Entry 7T4G (electron microscopy, 3.70 A resolution); this record covers chains A and H of the 12 polymer chains in the assembly.

Chain A:
Name: Envelope glycoprotein gp120
Organism: Simian immunodeficiency virus
UniProtKB: A0A5C0E975 (A0A5C0E975_SIV); numbering as in UniProt (aligned over 1-525)
Sequence (527 residues; numbered 1 to 527; the number before each row is that of its first residue):
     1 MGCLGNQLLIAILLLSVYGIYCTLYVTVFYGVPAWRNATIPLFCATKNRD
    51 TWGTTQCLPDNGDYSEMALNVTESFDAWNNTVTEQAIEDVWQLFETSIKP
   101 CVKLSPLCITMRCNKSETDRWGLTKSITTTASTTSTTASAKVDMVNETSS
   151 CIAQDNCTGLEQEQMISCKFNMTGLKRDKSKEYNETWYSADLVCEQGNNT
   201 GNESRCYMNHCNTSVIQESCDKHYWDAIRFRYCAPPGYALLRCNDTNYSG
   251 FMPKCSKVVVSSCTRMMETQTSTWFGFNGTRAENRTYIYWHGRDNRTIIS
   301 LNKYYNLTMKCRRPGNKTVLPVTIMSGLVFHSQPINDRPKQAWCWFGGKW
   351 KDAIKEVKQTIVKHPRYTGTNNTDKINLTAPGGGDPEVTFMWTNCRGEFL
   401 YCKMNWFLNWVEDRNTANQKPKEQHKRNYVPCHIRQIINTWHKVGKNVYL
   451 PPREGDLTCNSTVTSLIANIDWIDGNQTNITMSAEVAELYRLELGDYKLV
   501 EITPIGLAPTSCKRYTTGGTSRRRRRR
Disordered / not traced: 1-22, 516-527
Disulfides: Cys101-Cys220, Cys113-Cys168, Cys194-Cys206, Cys233-Cys263, Cys243-Cys255, Cys311-Cys344, Cys395-Cys459, Cys402-Cys432
Glycans and other covalent adducts: glycan linked to Asn37, Asn146, Asn156, Asn212, Asn278, Asn371; N-acetylglucosamine (NAG) linked to Asn70, Asn79, Asn114, Asn171, Asn184, Asn198, Asn202, Asn244, Asn284, Asn295, Asn306, Asn316, Asn377, Asn460, Asn476, Asn479
Sequence notes: engineered mutation Ser180 (Lys in A0A5C0E975); conflict Ser511 (Asp in A0A5C0E975), Cys512 (Val in A0A5C0E975), Arg523 (Asn in A0A5C0E975); expression tag (526-527)
From the paper describing this entry:
  - mutagenesis - K180S: increased binding to PGT145 (citing earlier work)

Chain H:
Name: K11 IgG heavy chain
Organism: Macaca mulatta
Sequence (485 residues; each row starts with the number of its first residue; a row labelled like 35A-35B holds insertion residues (35A, then the next letters in order); numbers below 1 keep their minus sign (Asp-17 is residue -17)):
   -17 DWTWRILFLVAAATGAHSQVQLQESGPGVVRPSQTLSLTCAVSGDTVSSC
    33 CFF
35A-35B WT
    36 WIRQPPGKGLEWIGNIY
   52A S
    53 DNDNTNYNPSLKTRISISKDMSKNQFSLKL
82A-82C NSL
    83 TATDTAIYYCARESPSRG
100A-100O NFCYAYLYGNCPLHF
   101 DLWGQGVLVTVSSASTKGPSVFPLAPSSRSTSESTAALGCLVKDYFPEPV
   151 TVSWNSGSLTSGVHTFPAVLQSSGLYSLSSVVTVPSSSLGTQTYVCNVNH
   201 KPSNTKVDKRVEIKTCGGGSKPPTCPPCTSPELLGGPSVFLFPPKPKDTL
   251 MISRTPEVTCVVVDVSQEDPDVKFNWYVNGAEVHHAQTKPRETQYNSTYR
   301 VVSVLTVTHQDWLNGKEYTCKVSNKALPAPIQKTISKDKGQPREPQVYTL
   351 PPSREELTKNQVSLTCLVKGFYPSDIVVEWESSGQPENTYKTTPPVLDSD
   401 GSYFLYSKLTVDKSRWQQGNVFSCSVMHEALHNHYTQKSLSLSPGK
Disordered / not traced: -17 to 2, 114-446
Disulfides: Cys100C-Cys100K

Chain A / chain H interface:
Contacting residue pairs - 29 pairs, chain A then chain H:
  Asp245(A) - Leu100G(H)
  Asn247(A) - Ala100E(H)
  Asn247(A) - Leu100G(H)
  Ser249(A) - Tyr100D(H)  hydrogen bond (side chain-backbone)
  Phe251(A) - Tyr100D(H)
  Met252(A) - Ala100E(H)  hydrophobic
  Met252(A) - Leu100G(H)  hydrophobic
  Met252(A) - Asn100J(H)
  Pro253(A) - Tyr100D(H)
  Pro253(A) - Asn100J(H)
  Lys254(A) - Asn100J(H)  hydrogen bond (backbone-side chain)
  Val362(A) - Arg99(H)  hydrogen bond (backbone-side chain)
  Lys363(A) - Cys32(H)
  Lys363(A) - Arg99(H)
  Lys363(A) - Tyr100F(H)  hydrogen bond (backbone-side chain)
  His364(A) - Arg99(H)  hydrogen bond (backbone-side chain)
  His364(A) - Tyr100F(H)
  Pro365(A) - Arg99(H)
  Pro365(A) - Gly100(H)  hydrogen bond (backbone-backbone)
  Pro365(A) - Cys100C(H)  hydrophobic
  Pro365(A) - Tyr100D(H)
  Pro365(A) - Tyr100F(H)
  Arg366(A) - Gly100(H)
  Arg366(A) - Asn100A(H)  hydrogen bond (side chain-backbone)
  Arg366(A) - Cys100C(H)
  Arg366(A) - Tyr100D(H)
  Tyr367(A) - Arg99(H)
  Thr368(A) - Arg99(H)
  Thr368(A) - Gly100(H)
Interface residues without a listed pair, chain H (11 interface residues in all): Gly100I

Summary:
14 residues of chain A and 11 residues of chain H are in contact; the contacts include 7 hydrogen bonds. Polar
contacts include Ser249(A)-Tyr100D(H), Lys254(A)-Asn100J(H) and Val362(A)-Arg99(H). N-acetylglucosamine is
covalently linked to Asn70(A), Asn79(A), Asn114(A), Asn171(A), Asn184(A) and Asn198(A) and 10 more. The paper
reports that K180S of chain A increases binding to PGT145.
Here chain A is Envelope glycoprotein gp120 (Simian immunodeficiency virus) and chain H is K11 IgG heavy chain
(Macaca mulatta). Entry 7T4G (The Envelope Glycoprotein SIVmac239.K180S SOSIP trimer in complex with 3 copies
of the neutralizing antibody K11) was determined by electron microscopy, deposited together with 7T2P.
